2BPG - chains P and A of the 3 polymer chains in the assembly; structure by X-ray diffraction, 3.60 A resolution.

# Chain P
Molecule: 7-nt DNA strand
Sequence (7 nucleotides; each row starts with the number of its first residue):
     1 CGGCGCC
Ion coordination: Mg2+: DC6 (shared with Thr-101(A), Val-103(A), Ile-106(A) of chain A)

# Chain A
Molecule: DNA polymerase beta
Source organism: Rattus norvegicus
UniProt: P06766 (DPOB_RAT); residues 2-335 here correspond to UniProt positions 1-334 (UniProt number = residue number - 1)
Chain sequence (335 residues; each row starts with the number of its first residue):
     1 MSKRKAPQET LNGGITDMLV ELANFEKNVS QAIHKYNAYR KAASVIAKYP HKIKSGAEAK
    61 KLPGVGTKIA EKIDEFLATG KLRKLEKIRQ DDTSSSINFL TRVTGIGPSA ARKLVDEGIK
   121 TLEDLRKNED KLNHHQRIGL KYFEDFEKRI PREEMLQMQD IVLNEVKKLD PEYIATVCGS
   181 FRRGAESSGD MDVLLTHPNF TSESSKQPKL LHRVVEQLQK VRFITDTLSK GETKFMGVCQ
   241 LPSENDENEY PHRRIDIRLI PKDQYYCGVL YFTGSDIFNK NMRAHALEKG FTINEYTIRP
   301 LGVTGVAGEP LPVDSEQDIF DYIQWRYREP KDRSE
Disordered / not traced: 1-8, 246-248
Ion coordination: Mg2+: Thr-101, Val-103, Ile-106 (shared with DC6(P) of chain P)
Small-molecule neighbours: 2',3'-dideoxycytidine 5'-triphosphate (DCT): Arg-149, Gly-179, Ser-180, Arg-183, Ser-188, Gly-189, Asp-190, Asp-192, Arg-254, Tyr-271, Phe-272, Thr-273, Ser-275, Asp-276, Asn-279
Curated features (UniProtKB/Swiss-Prot):
  - binding site (K(+)): Lys-61
  - binding site (Na(+)): Lys-61

# Interface between chain P and chain A
Pairs across the interface - 14 pairs, chain P then chain A:
  DC4(P) / Ser-109(A)  sugar contact
  DG5(P) / Gly-105(A)  sugar contact
  DG5(P) / Gly-107(A)  hydrogen bond to the phosphate
  DG5(P) / Pro-108(A)  phosphate contact
  DG5(P) / Ser-109(A)  hydrogen bond to the phosphate
  DG5(P) / Ala-110(A)  hydrogen bond to the phosphate
  DC6(P) / Val-103(A)  phosphate contact
  DC6(P) / Thr-104(A)  phosphate contact
  DC6(P) / Gly-105(A)  hydrogen bond to the phosphate
  DC6(P) / Ile-106(A)  phosphate contact
  DC6(P) / Met-236(A)  phosphate contact
  DC7(P) / Met-236(A)  phosphate contact
  DC7(P) / Arg-254(A)  salt bridge to the phosphate
  DC7(P) / Tyr-271(A)  hydrogen bond to the base
Also at the interface, not in a pair above, chain A (15 interface residues in all): Ala-111, His-135, Asp-192, Lys-234

# Summary
The interface between chain P and chain A involves 4 residues on one side and 15 on the other; the contacts
include 5 hydrogen bonds and 1 salt bridge. Polar contacts include DC7(P)/Tyr-271(A), DG5(P)/Gly-107(A) and
DG5(P)/Ser-109(A). Chain A binds 2',3'-dideoxycytidine 5'-triphosphate.
Here chain P is a 7-nt DNA strand and chain A is DNA polymerase beta (Rattus norvegicus). Entry 2BPG
(Structures of ternary complexes of rat DNA polymerase beta, a DNA template-primer, and ddctp) was determined
by X-ray diffraction (same publication as 2BPF).
